Entry 2XQU (X-ray diffraction, 1.84 A resolution); this record covers chains C and D of the 5 polymer chains in the assembly.

# Chain C (and D)
Molecule: ATP synthase C chain
Organism: Arthrospira platensis
Notes: chain D of this document is another copy of the same molecule, construct and numbering; everything in this record applies to it too
UniProt: D5A0Q7 (D5A0Q7_SPIPL); numbering as in UniProt (aligned over 1-82)
Amino-acid sequence (82 residues; each row starts with the number of its first residue):
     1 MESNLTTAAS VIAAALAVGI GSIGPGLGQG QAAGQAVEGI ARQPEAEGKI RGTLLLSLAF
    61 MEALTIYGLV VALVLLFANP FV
Modified / non-standard residues: Met1 (n-formylmethionine; FME)
Residues lining bound ligands:
  - cymal-4 (CVM), molecule 1: Ser3, Asn4, Leu5, Ala8, Ala9, Ile12
  - cymal-4 (CVM), molecule 2: Gly52, Leu55, Leu56, Ala59
  - cymal-4 (CVM), molecule 3: Ala59, Phe60, Ala63, Tyr67
  - cymal-4 (CVM), molecule 4: Ala59, Glu62, Ala63, Ile66
  - cymal-4 (CVM), molecule 5: Ala63, Ile66, Tyr67
  - cymal-4 (CVM), molecule 6: Ile66, Leu69, Val70, Leu73
  - cymal-4 (CVM), molecule 7: Val70, Leu73, Val74, Phe77, Ala78

# How chain C and chain D interact
Pairs across the interface (88):
  Met1(C) with Glu2(D); Phe81(D), hydrogen bond (backbone-backbone); Val82(D)
  Glu2(C) with Phe81(D), hydrogen bond (backbone-backbone); Val82(D)
  Ser3(C) with Asn4(D), hydrogen bond; Leu5(D); Thr6(D), hydrogen bond
  Asn4(C) with Thr6(D)
  Thr7(C) with Thr6(D), hydrogen bond; Phe81(D)
  Ala8(C) with Leu5(D), hydrophobic; Thr6(D), hydrogen bond (backbone-side chain); Ala9(D)
  Ser10(C) with Phe81(D)
  Val11(C) with Ala9(D), hydrophobic; Ser10(D); Ala13(D); Leu75(D), hydrophobic; Phe81(D), hydrophobic
  Ile12(C) with Ala9(D); Ala13(D), hydrophobic
  Ala15(C) with Ala13(D); Ala17(D), hydrophobic
  Val18(C) with Gly68(D); Val71(D), hydrophobic
  Gly19(C) with Ile20(D); Gly21(D)
  Ser22(C) with Gly21(D), hydrogen bond (side chain-backbone); Pro25(D)
  Ile23(C) with Gly24(D)
  Pro25(C) with Leu64(D)
  Gly26(C) with Gly24(D); Pro25(D); Gly28(D); Met61(D); Leu64(D)
  Leu27(C) with Gly24(D); Leu27(D), hydrophobic
  Gln29(C) with Phe60(D); Met61(D), hydrogen bond (side chain-backbone); Leu64(D)
  Gly30(C) with Gly28(D); Gln31(D); Ala32(D); Met61(D)
  Ala33(C) with Ala32(D), hydrophobic; Ser57(D)
  Gly34(C) with Ala32(D); Gln35(D)
  Gln35(C) with Gln35(D)
  Val37(C) with Ala32(D); Gln35(D); Ala36(D); Ile50(D); Thr53(D)
  Glu38(C) with Gln35(D)
  Ile40(C) with Lys49(D); Ile50(D), hydrophobic; Thr53(D)
  Ala41(C) with Gly39(D); Arg42(D), hydrogen bond (backbone-side chain); Gln43(D)
  Arg42(C) with Arg42(D)
  Pro44(C) with Lys49(D), hydrogen bond (backbone-side chain)
  Glu47(C) with Lys49(D)
  Arg51(C) with Lys49(D), hydrogen bond (side chain-backbone); Gly52(D); Thr53(D), hydrogen bond
  Leu54(C) with Thr53(D); Ser57(D)
  Leu55(C) with Phe60(D), hydrophobic
  Leu58(C) with Leu56(D), hydrophobic; Phe60(D)
  Glu62(C) with Phe60(D); Ala63(D); Leu64(D); Tyr67(D), hydrogen bond
  Thr65(C) with Leu64(D); Tyr67(D)
  Ile66(C) with Tyr67(D)
  Leu69(C) with Tyr67(D), hydrophobic
  Ala72(C) with Val71(D), hydrophobic
  Leu75(C) with Phe81(D)
  Leu76(C) with Pro80(D)
  Phe77(C) with Val74(D), hydrophobic
  Asn79(C) with Phe81(D)
  Val82(C) with Phe81(D)
Interface residues without a listed pair, chain C (49 interface residues in all): Leu5, Ala14, Ile20, Gln31, Ala36, Ala59
Interface residues without a listed pair, chain D (42 interface residues in all): Ile12, Ala46, Leu54

# Summary
The interface between chain C and chain D involves 49 residues on one side and 42 on the other, with 13
hydrogen bonds. Polar contacts include Ser3(C)-Asn4(D), Ser3(C)-Thr6(D) and Thr7(C)-Thr6(D). Ligands of chain
C: 7 copies of cymal-4.
Both chains are ATP synthase C chain (Arthrospira platensis). Entry 2XQU (Microscopic rotary mechanism of ion
translocation in the Fo complex of ATP synthases) was determined by X-ray diffraction (same publication as
2XQS and 2XQT).
